Entry 5MVH (X-ray diffraction, 1.80 A resolution); this record covers chain A.

== Chain A ==
Protein: Baccell_00856
Organism: Bacteroides cellulosilyticus DSM 14838
Reference sequence: E2N9B1 (E2N9B1_9BACE); residues 21-431 here correspond to UniProt positions 23-433 (UniProt number = residue number + 2)
Sequence (431 residues; numbered 1 to 431; the number before each row is that of its first residue):
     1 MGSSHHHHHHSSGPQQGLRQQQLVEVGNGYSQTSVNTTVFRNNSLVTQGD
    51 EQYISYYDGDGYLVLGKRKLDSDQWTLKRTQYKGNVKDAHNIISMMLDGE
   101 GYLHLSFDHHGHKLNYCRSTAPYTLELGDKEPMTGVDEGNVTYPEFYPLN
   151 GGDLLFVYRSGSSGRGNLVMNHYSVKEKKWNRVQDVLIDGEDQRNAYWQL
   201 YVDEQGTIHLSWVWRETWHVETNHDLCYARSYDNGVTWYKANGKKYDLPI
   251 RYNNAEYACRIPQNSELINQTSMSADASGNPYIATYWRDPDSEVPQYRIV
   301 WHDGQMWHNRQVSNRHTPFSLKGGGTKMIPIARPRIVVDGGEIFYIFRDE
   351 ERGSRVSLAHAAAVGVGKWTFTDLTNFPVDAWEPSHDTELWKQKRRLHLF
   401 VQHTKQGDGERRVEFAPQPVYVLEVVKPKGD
Unresolved in the structure: 1-20, 323-327, 407-413, 430-431
Sequence notes: initiating methionine (1); expression tag (2-20); conflict Gln-21 (Ser23 in E2N9B1), Gln-22 (Arg24 in E2N9B1)
From the paper describing this entry:
  - mutagenesis - Q48H: increased catalytic activity

== Summary ==
From the paper: Q48H increases catalytic activity.
Chain A is Baccell_00856 (Bacteroides cellulosilyticus DSM 14838); the structure, Glycoside Hydrolase
BACCELL_00856, was determined by X-ray diffraction, deposited together with 5MUK, 5MUL and 5MUM.
